PDB entry 5V9F | X-ray diffraction, 2.05 A resolution | chain A

Chain A:
Protein: Phosphoenolpyruvate carboxykinase, cytosolic [GTP]
Source organism: Rattus norvegicus
Notes: EC 4.1.1.32
Reference sequence: P07379 (PCKGC_RAT); numbering as in UniProt (aligned over 1-622)
Chain sequence (622 residues; numbered 1 to 622; the number before each row is that of its first residue):
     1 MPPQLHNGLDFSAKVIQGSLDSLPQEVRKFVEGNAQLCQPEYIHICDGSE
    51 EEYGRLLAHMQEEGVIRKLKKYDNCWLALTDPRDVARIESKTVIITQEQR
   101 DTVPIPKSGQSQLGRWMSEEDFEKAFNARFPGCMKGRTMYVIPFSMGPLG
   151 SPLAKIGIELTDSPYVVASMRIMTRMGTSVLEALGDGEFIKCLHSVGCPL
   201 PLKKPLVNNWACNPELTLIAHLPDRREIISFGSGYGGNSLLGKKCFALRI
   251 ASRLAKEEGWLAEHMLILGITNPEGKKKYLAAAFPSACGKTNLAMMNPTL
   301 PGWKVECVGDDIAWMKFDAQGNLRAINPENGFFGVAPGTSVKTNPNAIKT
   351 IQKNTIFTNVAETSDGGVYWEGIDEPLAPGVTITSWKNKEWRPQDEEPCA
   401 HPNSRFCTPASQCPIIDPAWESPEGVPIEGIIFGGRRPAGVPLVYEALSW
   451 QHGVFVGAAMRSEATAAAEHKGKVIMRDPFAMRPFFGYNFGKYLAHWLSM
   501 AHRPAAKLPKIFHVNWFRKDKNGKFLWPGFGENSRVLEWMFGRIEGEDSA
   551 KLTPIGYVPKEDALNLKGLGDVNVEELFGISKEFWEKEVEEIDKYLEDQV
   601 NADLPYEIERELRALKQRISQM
Disordered / not traced: 1-2, 465-473
Construct notes: engineered mutation R477 (His in P07379)
Bound ions: Mn2+ site 1: E63, H502, E607; Na+ near N208 (its only coordinating residue here); Mn2+ site 2: K244, H264, D311 (together with GTP, sulfopyruvate); Mn2+ site 3: T291 (together with GTP)
Ligand contacts:
  - GTP (guanosine-5'-triphosphate): H264, F284, P285, S286, A287, C288, G289, K290, T291, N292, D311, F333, V335, R405, R436, W516, F517, F525, G529, F530, N533
  - sulfopyruvate (SPV): R87, G236, G237, K243, K244, H264, S286, D311, F333, R405, F485

Overview:
Bound to chain A: GTP and sulfopyruvate. The Mn2+ site 1 is built by E63, H502 and E607. K244, H264 and D311
coordinate Mn2+ site 2.
Chain A is Phosphoenolpyruvate carboxykinase, cytosolic [GTP] (Rattus norvegicus); the structure, Structure of
the H477R variant of rat cytosolic PEPCK in complex with beta sulfopyruvate and GTP, was determined by X-ray
diffraction (same publication as 5V95, 5V97 and 5V9G).
